Entry 3FVM (X-ray diffraction, 2.90 A resolution); this record covers chains A and B.

== Chain A (and B) ==
Molecule: Mannonate dehydratase
From: Streptococcus suis
Notes: EC 4.2.1.8; chain B of this document is another copy of the same molecule, construct and numbering; everything in this record applies to it too
UniProt: A4VVI4 (UXUA_STRSY); residues 21-386 here correspond to UniProt positions 1-366 (UniProt number = residue number - 20)
Amino-acid sequence (386 residues; each row starts with the number of its first residue):
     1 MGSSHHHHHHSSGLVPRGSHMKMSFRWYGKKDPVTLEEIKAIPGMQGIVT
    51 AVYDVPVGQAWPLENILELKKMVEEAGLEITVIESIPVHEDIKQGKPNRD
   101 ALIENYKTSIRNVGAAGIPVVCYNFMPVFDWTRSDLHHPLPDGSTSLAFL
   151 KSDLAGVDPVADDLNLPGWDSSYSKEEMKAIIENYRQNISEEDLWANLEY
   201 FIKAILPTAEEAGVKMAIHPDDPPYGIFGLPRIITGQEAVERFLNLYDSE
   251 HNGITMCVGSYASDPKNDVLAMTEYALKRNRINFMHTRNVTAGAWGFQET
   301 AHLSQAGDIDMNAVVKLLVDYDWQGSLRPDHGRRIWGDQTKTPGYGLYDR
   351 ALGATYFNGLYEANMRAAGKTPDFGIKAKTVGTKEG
Disordered / not traced: 1-18, 160-173, 382-386 (chain B: 1-17, 161-179, 386)
Differences from the reference sequence: expression tag (1-20)
Ligand contacts: Mn2+ (MN): His219, Cys257, His286, Arg288, Asp330, His331

== How chain A and chain B interact ==
Residue-residue contacts - 99 pairs, chain A then chain B:
  Glu38(A) with Trp336(B), hydrogen bond (backbone-side chain)
  Lys40(A) with Asp142(B)
  Ala41(A) with Arg333(B), hydrogen bond (backbone-side chain)
  Pro43(A) with Ala301(B), hydrophobic; Leu303(B), hydrophobic; Arg333(B); Leu352(B)
  Gly44(A) with Leu303(B)
  His138(A) with Thr383(B)
  Leu140(A) with Lys379(B)
  Pro141(A) with Ala378(B); Lys379(B); Thr380(B); Val381(B)
  Asp142(A) with Lys40(B); Ala41(B)
  Thr291(A) with Lys379(B); Thr380(B)
  Gly293(A) with Glu385(B)
  Ala294(A) with Glu385(B), hydrogen bond (backbone-side chain)
  Trp295(A) with Thr383(B); Lys384(B); Glu385(B)
  Ala301(A) with Pro43(B), hydrophobic
  Leu303(A) with Gly44(B); Glu362(B); Phe374(B), hydrophobic
  Ser304(A) with Glu362(B), hydrogen bond
  Gln305(A) with Asp373(B); Phe374(B), hydrogen bond (side chain-backbone); Gly375(B); Ile376(B); Lys379(B)
  Ala306(A) with Ile376(B); Lys379(B)
  Gly307(A) with Lys379(B), hydrogen bond (backbone-side chain)
  Asp308(A) with Lys379(B), salt bridge
  Asp310(A) with Glu362(B)
  Asn312(A) with Glu362(B); Ala363(B); Arg366(B)
  Arg333(A) with Ala41(B), hydrogen bond (side chain-backbone); Pro43(B)
  Ile335(A) with Ala41(B), hydrophobic
  Trp336(A) with Glu38(B), hydrogen bond (side chain-backbone); Leu347(B), hydrophobic; Tyr348(B), hydrophobic; Ala351(B), hydrophobic
  Leu347(A) with Trp336(B)
  Tyr348(A) with Trp336(B), hydrophobic; Tyr348(B)
  Asp349(A) with Pro43(B)
  Ala351(A) with Trp336(B), hydrophobic; Leu352(B)
  Leu352(A) with Pro43(B); Ala351(B), hydrophobic; Leu352(B); Thr355(B), hydrogen bond (backbone-side chain)
  Thr355(A) with Leu352(B), hydrogen bond (side chain-backbone); Thr355(B), hydrogen bond; Tyr356(B)
  Tyr356(A) with Thr355(B), hydrogen bond (backbone-side chain); Tyr356(B); Asn358(B); Gly359(B); Glu362(B), hydrogen bond
  Asn358(A) with Tyr356(B)
  Gly359(A) with Tyr356(B); Gly359(B); Leu360(B)
  Leu360(A) with Gly359(B); Glu362(B); Ala363(B), hydrophobic
  Glu362(A) with Leu303(B); Ser304(B), hydrogen bond; Asn312(B); Tyr356(B), hydrogen bond
  Ala363(A) with Asn312(B); Ala363(B), hydrophobic; Asn364(B)
  Asn364(A) with Ala363(B)
  Arg366(A) with Asn312(B)
  Pro372(A) with Gln305(B), hydrogen bond (backbone-side chain)
  Asp373(A) with Gln305(B)
  Phe374(A) with Leu303(B), hydrophobic; Gln305(B), hydrogen bond (backbone-side chain)
  Ile376(A) with Gln305(B); Ala306(B)
  Ala378(A) with Pro141(B)
  Lys379(A) with Leu140(B); Pro141(B); Thr291(B); Ala306(B); Gly307(B), hydrogen bond (side chain-backbone); Asp308(B), salt bridge
  Thr380(A) with Pro141(B); Gln298(B), hydrogen bond
  Val381(A) with Leu140(B); Pro141(B)
Also at the interface, not in a pair above, chain A (50 interface residues in all): Ile42, Gln298, Ala367
Also at the interface, not in a pair above, chain B (51 interface residues in all): Ile42, Pro139, Thr300, Asp310, Ile335, Asp349, Ala367

== Overview ==
The interface between chain A and chain B involves 50 residues on one side and 51 on the other; the contacts
include 19 hydrogen bonds and 2 salt bridges. Polar contacts include Asp308(A)-Lys379(B), Glu38(A)-Trp336(B)
and Ala41(A)-Arg333(B). Chain A binds Mn2+.
Chain A and chain B are both Mannonate dehydratase (Streptococcus suis); the structure, Crystal structure of
Steptococcus suis mannonate dehydratase with metal Mn++, was determined by X-ray diffraction together with
3DBN from the same study.
